7PFD - chains D and I of the 11 polymer chains in the assembly; structure by electron microscopy, 4.40 A resolution (low resolution: residue-level contacts below are approximate; hydrogen-bond / salt-bridge calls are withheld).

Chain D:
Protein: Histone H2B type 1-K
From: Homo sapiens
Reference sequence: O60814 (H2B1K_HUMAN); residues 0-125 here correspond to UniProt positions 1-126 (UniProt number = residue number + 1)
Chain sequence (126 residues; each row starts with the number of its first residue; numbering starts at 0):
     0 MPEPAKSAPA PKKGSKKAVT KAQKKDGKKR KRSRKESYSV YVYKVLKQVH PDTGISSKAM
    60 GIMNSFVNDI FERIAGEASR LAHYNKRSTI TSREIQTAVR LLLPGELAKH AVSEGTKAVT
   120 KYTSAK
Disordered / not traced: 0-29, 125
Curated features (UniProtKB/Swiss-Prot):
  - modified residue: Pro1 (N-acetylproline), Glu2 (ADP-ribosyl glutamic acid), Lys5 (N6-(2-hydroxyisobutyryl)lysine), Ser6 (ADP-ribosylserine), Lys11 (N6-(beta-hydroxybutyryl)lysine), Lys12 (N6-(2-hydroxyisobutyryl)lysine), Ser14 (Phosphoserine), Lys15 (N6-acetyllysine), Lys16 (N6-(beta-hydroxybutyryl)lysine), Lys20 (N6-(2-hydroxyisobutyryl)lysine), Lys23 (N6-(2-hydroxyisobutyryl)lysine), Lys24 (N6-(2-hydroxyisobutyryl)lysine), Lys34 (N6-(2-hydroxyisobutyryl)lysine), Glu35 (PolyADP-ribosyl glutamic acid), Ser36 (Phosphoserine), Lys43 (N6-(2-hydroxyisobutyryl)lysine), Lys46 (N6-(2-hydroxyisobutyryl)lysine), Lys57 (N6,N6-dimethyllysine), Arg79 (Dimethylated arginine), Lys85 (N6,N6,N6-trimethyllysine) and 6 more in UniProt
  - glycosylation: Ser112 (O-linked (GlcNAc) serine)
  - cross-link (Glycyl lysine isopeptide (Lys-Gly)): Lys5 (interchain with G-Cter in SUMO2), Lys20 (interchain with G-Cter in SUMO2), Lys34 (interchain with G-Cter in ubiquitin), Lys120 (interchain with G-Cter in ubiquitin)

Chain I:
Molecule: 172-nt DNA strand
From: synthetic construct
Sequence (172 nucleotides; row label = number of the first residue in the row):
    16 GGCCGCCATA CTGGAGAATC CCGGTGCCGA GGCCGCTCAA TTGGTCGTAG ACAGCTCTAG
    76 CACCGCTTAA ACGCACGTAC GCGCTGTCCC CCGCGTTTTA ACCGCCAAGG GGATTACTCC
   136 CTAGTCTCCA GGCACGTGTC AGATATATAC ATCCTGTCAT GTAAGTATTA AG

Interface between chain D and chain I:
Contacting residue pairs - 18 pairs, chain D then chain I:
  Lys30(D) - DC51(I)
  Arg31(D) - DA128(I)
  Arg31(D) - DT129(I)
  Arg33(D) - DG50(I)
  Arg33(D) - DC51(I)
  Arg33(D) - DT52(I)
  Arg33(D) - DC53(I)
  Glu35(D) - DA54(I)
  Gly53(D) - DG46(I)
  Ile54(D) - DG46(I)
  Ser55(D) - DA45(I)
  Ser56(D) - DA45(I)
  Arg86(D) - DG65(I)
  Arg86(D) - DA66(I)
  Ser87(D) - DA64(I)
  Ser87(D) - DG65(I)
  Thr88(D) - DA64(I)
  Thr88(D) - DG65(I)
Other interface residues (no listed pair), chain D (12 interface residues in all): Lys85
Other interface residues (no listed pair), chain I (13 interface residues in all): DA55

In short:
Chain D and chain I form an interface of 12 and 13 residues respectively.
Here chain D is Histone H2B type 1-K (Homo sapiens) and chain I is a 172-nt DNA strand (synthetic construct).
Entry 7PFD (Nucleosome 1 of the 4x197 nucleosome array containing H1) was determined by electron microscopy
together with 7PET, 7PEU, 7PEV, 7PEW, 7PEX, 7PEY and 16 further entries from the same study.
